PDB entry 9I8V | electron microscopy, 3.33 A resolution | chains B and F of the 5 polymer chains in the assembly

Chain B:
Name: ATP-dependent RNA helicase
From: Danio rerio
Notes: EC 3.6.4.13
UniProtKB: F1R2L8 (F1R2L8_DANRE); residues 693-740 here = UniProt positions 693-740
Chain sequence (48 residues; row label = number of the first residue in the row):
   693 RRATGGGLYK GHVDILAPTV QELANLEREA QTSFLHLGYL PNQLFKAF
Disordered / not traced: 693-705, 734-740

Chain F:
Name: Ashwin
From: Danio rerio
UniProtKB: Q32LR5 (ASHWN_DANRE); numbering as in UniProt (aligned over 1-83)
Chain sequence (83 residues; numbered 1 to 83; the number before each row is that of its first residue):
     1 MASHRTDRTK NPTSNGDVSK VDLLLHPELL SQEFIQLMLQ ERNIAVSDPE DRDRLTGLYL
    61 QHVIPLPQRE LPRSRWGKRM EKS
Disordered / not traced: 1-17, 83

Chain B / chain F interface:
Residue-residue contacts (8):
  D706(B) - S31(F)  hydrogen bond (backbone-side chain)
  D706(B) - F34(F)
  I707(B) - L23(F)
  I707(B) - L30(F)
  I707(B) - F34(F)
  L708(B) - S31(F)  hydrogen bond (backbone-side chain)
  A709(B) - L29(F)  hydrogen bond (backbone-backbone)
  A709(B) - S31(F)  hydrogen bond (backbone-side chain)

Overview:
4 residues of chain B face 5 of chain F across their interface, with 4 hydrogen bonds. Polar contacts include
D706(B)-S31(F), L708(B)-S31(F) and A709(B)-S31(F).
Here chain B is ATP-dependent RNA helicase and chain F is Ashwin, both from Danio rerio. Entry 9I8V (Cryo-EM
structure of the Danio rerio tRNA ligase complex) was determined by electron microscopy.
